PDB entry 8KIC | electron microscopy, 2.50 A resolution | chains B and I of the 9 polymer chains in the assembly

Chain B:
Molecule: peptidase Do
Source organism: Escherichia coli
Reference sequence: C3SRW2 (C3SRW2_ECOLX); residues 1-455 here = UniProt positions 1-455
Sequence (463 residues; numbered 1 to 463; the number before each row is that of its first residue):
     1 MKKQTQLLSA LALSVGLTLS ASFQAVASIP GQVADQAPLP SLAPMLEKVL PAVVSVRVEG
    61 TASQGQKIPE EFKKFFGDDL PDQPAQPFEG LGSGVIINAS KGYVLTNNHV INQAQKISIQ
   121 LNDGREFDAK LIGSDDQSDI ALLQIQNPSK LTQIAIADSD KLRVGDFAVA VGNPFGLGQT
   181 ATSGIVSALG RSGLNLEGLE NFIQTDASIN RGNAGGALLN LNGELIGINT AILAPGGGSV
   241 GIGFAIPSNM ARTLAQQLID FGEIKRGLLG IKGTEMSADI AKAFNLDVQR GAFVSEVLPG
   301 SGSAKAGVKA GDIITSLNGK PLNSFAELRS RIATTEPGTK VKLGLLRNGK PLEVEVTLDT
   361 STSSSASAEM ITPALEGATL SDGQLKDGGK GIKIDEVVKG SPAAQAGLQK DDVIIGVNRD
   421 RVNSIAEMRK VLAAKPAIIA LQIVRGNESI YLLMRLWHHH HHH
Disordered / not traced: 1-37, 62-85, 362-463
Differences from the reference sequence: engineered mutation Ala214 (Ser in C3SRW2); expression tag (456-463)
What the authors report for this chain:
  - catalytic residues: His109, Asp139
  - mutagenesis - S214A: abolished catalytic activity (proposed by the authors, not directly observed)

Chain I:
Molecule: Lysozyme fragment (unknown sequence)
Source organism: Gallus gallus
Sequence (7 residues; each row starts with the number of its first residue; X marks 7 residues of unknown identity (built as UNK)):
    28 XXXXXXX

Interface between chain B and chain I:
Interface residues of chain B (facing chain I), 16 residues: Gly90, Leu91, His109, Phe175, Gly176, Leu194, Leu196, Asn210, Arg211, Gly212, Ala214, Thr230, Ala231, Ile232, Leu233, Ala234

In short:
Chain B and chain I make no direct contact in this assembly. From the paper: catalytic residues His109(B) and
Asp139(B); S214A of chain B abolishes catalytic activity.
Here chain B is peptidase Do (Escherichia coli) and chain I is Lysozyme fragment (unknown sequence) (Gallus
gallus). Entry 8KIC (Bacterial serine protease) was determined by electron microscopy together with 8W69 from
the same study.
